8TDW - chains B and K of the 6 polymer chains in the assembly; structure by electron microscopy, 3.04 A resolution.

# Chain B
Molecule: Deoxynucleoside triphosphate triphosphohydrolase SAMHD1
From: Homo sapiens
Notes: EC 3.1.5.-
UniProt: Q9Y3Z3 (SAMH1_HUMAN); numbering as in UniProt (aligned over 1-626)
Chain sequence (626 residues; row label = number of the first residue in the row):
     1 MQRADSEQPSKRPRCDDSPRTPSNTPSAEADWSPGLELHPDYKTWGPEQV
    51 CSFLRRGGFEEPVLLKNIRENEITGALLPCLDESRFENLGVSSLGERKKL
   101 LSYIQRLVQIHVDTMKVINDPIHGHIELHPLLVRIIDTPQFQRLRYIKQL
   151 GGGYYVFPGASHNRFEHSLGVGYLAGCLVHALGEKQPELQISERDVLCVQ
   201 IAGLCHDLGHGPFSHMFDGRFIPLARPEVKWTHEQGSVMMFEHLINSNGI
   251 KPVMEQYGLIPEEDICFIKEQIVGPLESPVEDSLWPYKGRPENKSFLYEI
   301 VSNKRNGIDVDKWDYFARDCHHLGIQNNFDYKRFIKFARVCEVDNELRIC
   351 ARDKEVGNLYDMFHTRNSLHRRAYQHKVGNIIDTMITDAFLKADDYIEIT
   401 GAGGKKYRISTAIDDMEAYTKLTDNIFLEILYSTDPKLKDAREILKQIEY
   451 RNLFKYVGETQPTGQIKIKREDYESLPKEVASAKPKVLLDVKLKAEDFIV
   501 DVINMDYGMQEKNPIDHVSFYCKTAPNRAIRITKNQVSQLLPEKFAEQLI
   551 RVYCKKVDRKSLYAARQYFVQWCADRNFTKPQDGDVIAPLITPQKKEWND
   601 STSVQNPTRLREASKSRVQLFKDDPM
Unresolved in the structure: 1-114, 508-512, 535-546, 603-626
Bound ions: Fe ion: His167, His206, Asp207
Curated features (UniProtKB/Swiss-Prot):
  - active site: His233
  - binding site (GTP): Lys116, Val117, Asp137, Gln142, Arg145, Arg451, Lys455, Lys523
  - binding site (dATP): Asn119, Gln149, Val156, Arg164, His210, His215, Lys312, Tyr315, Asp319, Arg333, Arg352, Lys354, Asn358, Arg366, Gln375, His376, Lys377, Lys523
  - binding site (dCTP): Asn119, Gln149, Val156, Arg164, His210, His215, Lys312, Tyr315, Asp319, Arg333, Arg352, Lys354, Arg366, Arg372, Gln375, His376, Lys377, Lys523
  - binding site (dGTP): Asn119, Gln149, Leu150, Val156, Arg164, Lys312, Tyr315, Asp319, Arg333, Arg352, Lys354, Asn358, Arg366, Tyr374, Gln375, His376, Lys377, Lys523
  - binding site (dTTP): Asn119, Gln149, Val156, Arg164, His210, His215, Lys312, Tyr315, Asp319, Arg333, Arg352, Lys354, Gln375, His376, Lys377, Lys523
  - binding site (Mn(2+)): His167, His206, Asp207, Asp311
  - modified residue: Met1 (N-acetylmethionine), Ser18 (Phosphoserine), Thr21 (Phosphothreonine), Thr25 (Phosphothreonine), Ser33 (Phosphoserine), Ser93 (Phosphoserine), Thr592 (Microbial infection: Phosphothreonine)
  - cross-link (Glycyl lysine isopeptide (Lys-Gly)): Lys467 (interchain with G-Cter in SUMO2), Lys469 (interchain with G-Cter in SUMO2), Lys492 (interchain with G-Cter in SUMO2), Lys622 (interchain with G-Cter in SUMO2)
  - natural variant: Asp120 to His123 (deletion: In AGS5), His123 (H123P: In AGS5), Arg143 (R143C: In AGS5; R143H: In AGS5), Arg145 (R145Q: In AGS5), His167 (H167Y: In AGS5), Ile201 (I201N: In AGS5 and CHBL2), Gly209 (G209S: In AGS5), Met254 (M254V: In AGS5), Arg290 (R290H: In AGS5), Leu369 (L369S: In AGS5), Met385 (M385V: In AGS5), Ile448 (I448T: In AGS5), 1 further natural variant entry in UniProt
  - mutagenesis: Leu77 (L77F: Increased stability of the tetramer and increased deoxynucleoside triphosphate (dNTPase) activity; when associated with F-77 and F-80 and R-111), Cys80 (C80F: Increased stability of the tetramer and increased deoxynucleoside triphosphate (dNTPase) activity; when associated with F-77 and R-111), His111 (H111R: Increased stability of the tetramer and increased deoxynucleoside triphosphate (dNTPase) activity; when associated with F-77 and F-80), Asp137 (D137A: Impairs homotetramerization and nearly abolishes dNTPase activity), Gln142 (Q142E/A: Impairs homotetramerization and nearly abolishes dNTPase activity; when associated with K-145), Arg143 (R143A: Abolished ability to restrict infection by viruses), Arg145 (R145A: Impairs homotetramerization and nearly abolishes dNTPase activity. Abolished ability to restrict infection by viruses; R145K: Impairs homotetramerization and nearly abolishes dNTPase activity ...), Gln149 (Q149A: Abolished dNTPase activity without affecting homotetramerization. Abolished dNTPase activity; when associated with A-319), Arg164 (R164A: Abolished ability to restrict infection by viruses), His167 (H167A: Abolished ability to restrict infection by viruses), His206 to Asp207 (Abolishes zinc binding and dNTPase activity. Does not affect ability to promote DNA end resection at stalled replication forks), His206 (H206A: Abolished ability to restrict infection by viruses), 33 further mutagenesis entries in UniProt
Reported in the primary citation:
  - mutagenesis - D137N: increased catalytic activity on XTP
  - mutagenesis - D137N: increased binding to dX
  - mutagenesis - D137N (8-fold): increased binding to XTP

# Chain K
Molecule: 6-nt RNA strand
Sequence (6 nucleotides; each row starts with the number of its first residue):
     6 CCGACC

# Chain B / chain K interface
Residue-residue contacts (12; chain B residue first):
  Lys116(B) with C7(K), sugar contact; G8(K), phosphate contact
  Val117(B) with G8(K), hydrogen bond to the sugar; A9(K), sugar contact
  Ile118(B) with G8(K), sugar contact
  Asn119(B) with A9(K), sugar contact
  His125(B) with C10(K), salt bridge to the phosphate; C11(K), base contact
  Asp137(B) with G8(K), hydrogen bond to the base
  Gln142(B) with G8(K), hydrogen bond to the base
  Arg145(B) with G8(K), hydrogen bond to the base
  Phe165(B) with G8(K), base contact
Interface residues without a listed pair, chain B (10 interface residues in all): Ile136

# Summary
10 residues of chain B face 5 of chain K across their interface, with 4 hydrogen bonds and 1 salt bridge.
Among the polar pairs are Asp137(B)-G8(K), Gln142(B)-G8(K) and Arg145(B)-G8(K). From the paper: D137N of chain
B increases catalytic activity on XTP; D137N of chain B increases binding to dX.
Chain B is Deoxynucleoside triphosphate triphosphohydrolase SAMHD1 (Homo sapiens) and chain K is a 6-nt RNA
strand; the structure, ssRNA bound SAMHD1 T open, was determined by electron microscopy, deposited together
with 8TDV.
